PDB entry 6Y11 | X-ray diffraction, 3.11 A resolution | chains 1 and 2 of the 16 polymer chains in the assembly

Chain 1:
Name: NADH-quinone oxidoreductase subunit 1
From: Thermus thermophilus
Notes: EC 7.1.1.-
Reference sequence: Q56222 (NQO1_THET8); residues 1-438 here = UniProt positions 1-438
Amino-acid sequence (438 residues; numbered 1 to 438; the number before each row is that of its first residue):
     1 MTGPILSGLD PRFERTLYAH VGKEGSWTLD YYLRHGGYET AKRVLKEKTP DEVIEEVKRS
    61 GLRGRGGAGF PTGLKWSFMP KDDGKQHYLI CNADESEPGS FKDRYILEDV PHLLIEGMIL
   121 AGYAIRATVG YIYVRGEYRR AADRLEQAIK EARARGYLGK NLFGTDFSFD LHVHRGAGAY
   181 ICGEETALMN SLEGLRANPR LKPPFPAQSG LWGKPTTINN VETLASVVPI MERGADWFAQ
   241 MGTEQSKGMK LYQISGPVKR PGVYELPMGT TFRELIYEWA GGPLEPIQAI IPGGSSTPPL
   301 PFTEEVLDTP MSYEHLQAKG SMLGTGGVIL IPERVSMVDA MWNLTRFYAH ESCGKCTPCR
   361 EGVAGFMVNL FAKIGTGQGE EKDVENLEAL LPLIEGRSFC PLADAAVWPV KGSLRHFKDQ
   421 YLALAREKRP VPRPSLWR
Unresolved in the structure: 1
Bound ions: 4Fe-4S cluster Fe: Cys353, Cys356, Cys359
Ligand contacts:
  - FMN (flavin mononucleotide): Gly64, Arg65, Gly66, Gly67, Ala68, Phe70, Thr72, Lys75, Asn92, Asp94, Glu95, Ser96, Tyr180, Ile181, Gly183, Glu184, Glu185, Ile218, Asn219, Asn220, Thr223, Pro401, Leu402
  - 4Fe-4S cluster (SF4): Ile181, Pro199, Ser352, Cys353, Gly354, Lys355, Cys356, Cys359, Arg360, Ser398, Phe399, Cys400, Leu402, Ala403

Chain 2:
Name: NADH-quinone oxidoreductase subunit 2
From: Thermus thermophilus
Notes: EC 7.1.1.-
Reference sequence: Q56221 (NQO2_THET8); numbering as in UniProt (aligned over 1-181)
Amino-acid sequence (181 residues; numbered 1 to 181; the number before each row is that of its first residue):
     1 MGFFDDKQDF LEETFAKYPP EGRRAAIMPL LRRVQQEEGW IRPERIEEIA RLVGTTPTEV
    61 MGVASFYSYY QFVPTGKYHL QVCATLSCKL AGAEELWDYL TETLGIGPGE VTPDGLFSVQ
   121 KVECLGSCHT APVIQVNDEP YVECVTRARL EALLAGLRAG KRLEEIELPG KCGHHVHEVE
   181 V
Unresolved in the structure: 1-2, 181
Curated features (UniProtKB/Swiss-Prot):
  - binding site ([2Fe-2S] cluster): Cys83, Ser87, Cys88, Cys124, Cys128
Disulfides: Cys144-Cys172
Bound ions: 2Fe-2S cluster Fe: Cys83, Cys88, Cys124, Cys128
Ligand contacts: 2Fe-2S cluster (FES): Cys83, Thr85, Ser87, Cys88, Cys124, Leu125, Gly126, Ser127, Cys128, Val133

Interface between chain 1 and chain 2:
Contacting residue pairs - 113 pairs, chain 1 then chain 2:
  Gly22(1) - His174(2)
  Ser96(1) - Cys124(2)
  Pro98(1) - Thr85(2)
  Pro98(1) - Cys124(2)  hydrophobic
  Gly99(1) - Cys128(2)  hydrogen bond (backbone-side chain)
  Phe101(1) - Gly126(2)
  Phe101(1) - Cys128(2)
  Phe101(1) - His129(2)
  Arg104(1) - Gly126(2)
  Arg104(1) - Ser127(2)
  Arg104(1) - Tyr141(2)
  Arg104(1) - Glu143(2)  salt bridge
  Tyr105(1) - His129(2)  hydrogen bond
  Tyr105(1) - His174(2)  hydrogen bond (side chain-backbone)
  Tyr105(1) - His175(2)
  Asp109(1) - His174(2)  salt bridge
  Tyr131(1) - Lys17(2)  hydrogen bond (side chain-backbone)
  Tyr131(1) - Tyr18(2)
  Arg135(1) - Cys124(2)  hydrogen bond (side chain-backbone)
  Arg135(1) - Leu125(2)
  Arg135(1) - Gly126(2)
  Gly136(1) - Arg32(2)
  Glu137(1) - Leu125(2)
  Glu137(1) - Gln135(2)
  Glu137(1) - Tyr141(2)  hydrogen bond (backbone-side chain)
  Tyr138(1) - Leu125(2)
  Tyr138(1) - Gly126(2)  hydrogen bond (side chain-backbone)
  Tyr138(1) - Tyr141(2)
  Arg139(1) - Asp138(2)  salt bridge
  His174(1) - Tyr18(2)  hydrogen bond
  His174(1) - Ala25(2)
  His174(1) - Met28(2)  hydrogen bond
  His174(1) - Pro29(2)
  Arg175(1) - Arg32(2)
  Gly176(1) - Arg32(2)  hydrogen bond (backbone-side chain)
  Ala177(1) - Met28(2)  hydrophobic
  Ala177(1) - Arg32(2)
  Ala177(1) - Tyr67(2)
  Ala177(1) - Tyr69(2)
  Ala177(1) - Tyr70(2)
  Gly178(1) - Ser68(2)
  Ala179(1) - Tyr67(2)  hydrophobic
  Ile181(1) - Phe66(2)  hydrophobic
  Cys182(1) - Tyr67(2)  hydrophobic
  Ser191(1) - Met28(2)
  Ser191(1) - Tyr67(2)  hydrogen bond
  Leu192(1) - Ala25(2)
  Glu193(1) - Arg24(2)
  Glu193(1) - Ala25(2)  hydrogen bond (backbone-backbone)
  Gly194(1) - Arg24(2)  hydrogen bond (backbone-side chain)
  Gly194(1) - Ile27(2)
  Gly194(1) - Val63(2)
  Leu195(1) - Arg24(2)
  Leu195(1) - Val63(2)
  Leu195(1) - Tyr67(2)
  Arg196(1) - Gly62(2)  hydrogen bond (side chain-backbone)
  Arg196(1) - Val63(2)
  Arg196(1) - Phe66(2)
  Ala197(1) - Phe66(2)
  Asn198(1) - Phe66(2)
  Trp212(1) - Pro19(2)
  Trp212(1) - Gly22(2)
  Ile254(1) - His129(2)
  Ser255(1) - Ser87(2)
  Ser255(1) - Cys128(2)
  Ser255(1) - His129(2)
  Val258(1) - Val179(2)
  Lys259(1) - His177(2)
  Lys259(1) - Glu178(2)  salt bridge
  Lys259(1) - Val179(2)  hydrogen bond (backbone-backbone)
  Arg260(1) - His177(2)
  Arg260(1) - Glu178(2)  salt bridge
  Pro261(1) - His129(2)
  Pro261(1) - Val176(2)
  Pro261(1) - His177(2)  hydrogen bond (backbone-backbone)
  Pro261(1) - Val179(2)
  Gly262(1) - His129(2)
  Gly262(1) - His175(2)
  Gly262(1) - Val176(2)
  Val263(1) - His175(2)  hydrogen bond (backbone-backbone)
  Val263(1) - Val176(2)
  Tyr264(1) - Val176(2)
  Leu284(1) - Val179(2)  hydrophobic
  Ile329(1) - Ser87(2)
  Leu330(1) - Leu90(2)
  Pro332(1) - Leu90(2)
  Asp339(1) - Lys89(2)  salt bridge
  Ala340(1) - Leu86(2)  hydrophobic
  Asn343(1) - Ala84(2)  hydrogen bond (side chain-backbone)
  Asn343(1) - Thr85(2)
  Asn343(1) - Leu86(2)  hydrogen bond (side chain-backbone)
  Asn343(1) - Lys89(2)
  Leu344(1) - Leu86(2)  hydrophobic
  Phe347(1) - Glu123(2)
  His350(1) - Ser68(2)  hydrogen bond
  His350(1) - Glu123(2)
  Glu351(1) - Glu123(2)
  Arg433(1) - Lys89(2)
  Arg433(1) - Glu94(2)  salt bridge
  Pro434(1) - Glu95(2)
  Ser435(1) - Glu95(2)  hydrogen bond
  Leu436(1) - Lys89(2)
  Leu436(1) - Leu90(2)
  Leu436(1) - Glu95(2)  hydrogen bond (backbone-side chain)
  Trp437(1) - Ala91(2)
  Trp437(1) - Gly92(2)
  Trp437(1) - Glu95(2)
  Trp437(1) - Leu96(2)  hydrophobic
  Trp437(1) - Val145(2)
  Trp437(1) - Thr146(2)
  Trp437(1) - Arg147(2)  hydrogen bond (backbone-side chain)
  Arg438(1) - Thr146(2)  hydrogen bond (backbone-side chain)
  Arg438(1) - Arg147(2)  hydrogen bond (backbone-backbone)
Also at the interface, not in a pair above, chain 1 (71 interface residues in all): Tyr18, Tyr88, Glu95, Glu97, Ser100, Glu108, Tyr133, Arg140, His172, Pro257, Ile291, Ile331, Val335, Cys353
Also at the interface, not in a pair above, chain 2 (52 interface residues in all): Glu21, Gln36, Pro140, Glu180

Summary:
71 residues of chain 1 face 52 of chain 2 across their interface, with 25 hydrogen bonds and 7 salt bridges.
Polar pairs include Arg104(1)-Glu143(2), Asp109(1)-His174(2) and Arg139(1)-Asp138(2). Bound to chain 1: 4Fe-4S
cluster and flavin mononucleotide. Bound to chain 2: 2Fe-2S cluster.
Here chain 1 is NADH-quinone oxidoreductase subunit 1 and chain 2 is NADH-quinone oxidoreductase subunit 2,
both from Thermus thermophilus. Entry 6Y11 (Respiratory complex I from Thermus thermophilus) was determined by
X-ray diffraction (same publication as 6I0D, 6I1P, 6Q8O, 6Q8W, 6Q8X, 6ZIY and 3 further entries).
